7X2I - chains A and B of the 6 polymer chains in the assembly; structure by electron microscopy, 3.29 A resolution.

Chain A:
Protein: Virion protein 1
Source organism: Coxsackievirus B1
UniProtKB: W8GTF7 (W8GTF7_9ENTO); residue numbers follow UniProt; this construct covers 1-278
Amino-acid sequence (278 residues; each row starts with the number of its first residue):
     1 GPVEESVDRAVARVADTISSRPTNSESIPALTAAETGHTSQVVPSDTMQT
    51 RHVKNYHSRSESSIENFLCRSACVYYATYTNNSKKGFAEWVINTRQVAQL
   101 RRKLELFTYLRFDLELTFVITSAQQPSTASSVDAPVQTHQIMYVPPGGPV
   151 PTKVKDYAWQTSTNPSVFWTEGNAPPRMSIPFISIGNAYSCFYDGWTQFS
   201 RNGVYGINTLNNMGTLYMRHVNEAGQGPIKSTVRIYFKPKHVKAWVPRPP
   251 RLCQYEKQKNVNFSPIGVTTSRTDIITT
Unresolved in the structure: 1-11
Sequence notes: conflict Lys84 (Glu in W8GTF7)

Chain B:
Protein: VP2
Source organism: Coxsackievirus B1
UniProtKB: A0A2S0RQC2 (A0A2S0RQC2_9ENTO); residues 1-263 here correspond to UniProt positions 70-332 (UniProt number = residue number + 69)
Amino-acid sequence (263 residues; numbered 1 to 263; the number before each row is that of its first residue):
     1 SPSAEECGYSDRVRSITLGNSTITTQECANVVVGYGVWPEYLKDNEATAE
    51 DQPTQPDVATCRFYTLESVQWMKNSAGWWWKLPDALSQMGLFGQNMQYHY
   101 LGRTGYTIHVQCNASKFHQGCLLVVCVPEAEMGCSNLNNTPEFSELSGGD
   151 SARMFTDTQVGESNAKKVQTAVWNAGMGVGVGNLTIFPHQWINLRTNNSA
   201 TLVMPYINSVPMDNMFRHNNLTLMIIPFVPLNYSEGSSPYVPITVTIAPM
   251 CAEYNGLRLASNQ
Unresolved in the structure: 1-9, 262-263

Chain A / chain B interface:
Residue-residue contacts (80; chain A residue first):
  Ala34(A) - Trp191(B)
  Glu35(A) - Gln190(B)
  Glu35(A) - Trp191(B)  hydrogen bond (backbone-backbone)
  Glu35(A) - Asn193(B)
  Glu35(A) - Thr196(B)  hydrogen bond
  Thr36(A) - Ala29(B)
  Thr36(A) - Gln190(B)
  Gly37(A) - His189(B)
  Tyr109(A) - Glu129(B)  hydrogen bond
  Tyr109(A) - Ile207(B)
  Tyr109(A) - Asn208(B)
  Tyr109(A) - Ser209(B)
  Asn187(A) - Ser209(B)  hydrogen bond (backbone-backbone)
  Ala188(A) - Ser209(B)
  Phe192(A) - Glu129(B)
  Phe192(A) - Glu131(B)
  Tyr193(A) - Glu129(B)
  Tyr193(A) - Glu131(B)  hydrogen bond (backbone-side chain)
  Tyr193(A) - Arg217(B)  hydrogen bond
  Tyr193(A) - His218(B)
  Asp194(A) - Lys81(B)  salt bridge
  Asp194(A) - Glu129(B)  hydrogen bond (backbone-side chain)
  Asp194(A) - Ala130(B)
  Asp194(A) - His218(B)
  Asp194(A) - Asn219(B)  hydrogen bond (backbone-backbone)
  Gly195(A) - Arg217(B)
  Trp196(A) - Phe143(B)  hydrophobic
  Trp196(A) - Leu146(B)  hydrophobic
  Trp196(A) - Arg217(B)  hydrogen bond (backbone-backbone)
  Trp196(A) - Asn219(B)
  Thr197(A) - Arg217(B)
  Gln198(A) - Arg217(B)
  Phe199(A) - Asn214(B)
  Phe199(A) - Arg217(B)
  Arg201(A) - Asp84(B)  salt bridge
  Arg201(A) - Phe143(B)
  Arg201(A) - Phe216(B)  hydrogen bond (side chain-backbone)
  Tyr205(A) - Glu131(B)
  Tyr205(A) - Met132(B)
  Tyr205(A) - Thr140(B)
  Tyr205(A) - Leu146(B)
  Gly206(A) - Glu131(B)
  Ile207(A) - Glu131(B)
  Val246(A) - Tyr35(B)
  Val246(A) - Pro128(B)  hydrophobic
  Val246(A) - Ile207(B)  hydrophobic
  Pro247(A) - Ile186(B)  hydrophobic
  Pro247(A) - Phe187(B)
  Arg248(A) - Pro128(B)  hydrogen bond (side chain-backbone)
  Arg248(A) - Glu129(B)  hydrogen bond (side chain-backbone)
  Pro249(A) - Val179(B)
  Pro249(A) - Asn183(B)
  Pro249(A) - Ile186(B)
  Pro249(A) - Phe187(B)
  Pro250(A) - Val179(B)
  Arg251(A) - Met177(B)
  Arg251(A) - Gly178(B)
  Leu252(A) - Asn174(B)
  Leu252(A) - Gly178(B)  hydrogen bond (backbone-backbone)
  Cys253(A) - Asn174(B)
  Cys253(A) - Gly178(B)  hydrogen bond (backbone-backbone)
  Glu256(A) - Leu137(B)
  Lys257(A) - Leu137(B)
  Lys257(A) - Asn138(B)  hydrogen bond
  Val261(A) - Glu131(B)
  Val261(A) - Met132(B)
  Asn262(A) - Gly133(B)
  Asn262(A) - Cys134(B)  hydrogen bond (side chain-backbone)
  Asn262(A) - Leu137(B)  hydrogen bond (side chain-backbone)
  Asn262(A) - Asn139(B)  hydrogen bond (side chain-backbone)
  Phe263(A) - Leu137(B)
  Phe263(A) - Gly176(B)
  Phe263(A) - Met177(B)
  Phe263(A) - Gly178(B)
  Pro265(A) - Gln159(B)
  Pro265(A) - Gln169(B)
  Pro265(A) - Asn174(B)
  Ile266(A) - Trp173(B)  hydrogen bond (backbone-side chain)
  Ile266(A) - Asn174(B)  hydrogen bond (backbone-side chain)
  Val268(A) - Trp173(B)
Other interface residues (no listed pair), chain A (38 interface residues in all): Thr108, Gly186, Asn260
Other interface residues (no listed pair), chain B (51 interface residues in all): Asn30, Tyr100, Asn136, Pro141, Ala171, Gly180, Asn197, Val210, Pro211, Thr222

Overview:
The interface between chain A and chain B involves 38 residues on one side and 51 on the other; the contacts
include 20 hydrogen bonds and 2 salt bridges. Polar pairs include Asp194(A)-Lys81(B), Arg201(A)-Asp84(B) and
Glu35(A)-Thr196(B).
Chain A is Virion protein 1 and chain B is VP2, both from Coxsackievirus B1; the structure, Cryo-EM structure
of Coxsackievirus B1 pre-A particle in complex with nAb 2E6 (CVB1-pre-A:2E6), was determined by electron
microscopy (same publication as 7X2G, 7X2O, 7X2T, 7X2W, 7X35, 7X37 and 7 further entries).
